Entry 7BKD (electron microscopy, 3.00 A resolution); this record covers chains A and F of the 9 polymer chains in the assembly.

Chain A:
Protein: CoB--CoM heterodisulfide reductase iron-sulfur subunit A
Organism: Methanospirillum hungatei JF-1
Notes: EC 1.8.-.-
UniProtKB: Q2FKZ1 (Q2FKZ1_METHJ); residues 1-671 here = UniProt positions 1-671
Amino-acid sequence (671 residues; each row starts with the number of its first residue):
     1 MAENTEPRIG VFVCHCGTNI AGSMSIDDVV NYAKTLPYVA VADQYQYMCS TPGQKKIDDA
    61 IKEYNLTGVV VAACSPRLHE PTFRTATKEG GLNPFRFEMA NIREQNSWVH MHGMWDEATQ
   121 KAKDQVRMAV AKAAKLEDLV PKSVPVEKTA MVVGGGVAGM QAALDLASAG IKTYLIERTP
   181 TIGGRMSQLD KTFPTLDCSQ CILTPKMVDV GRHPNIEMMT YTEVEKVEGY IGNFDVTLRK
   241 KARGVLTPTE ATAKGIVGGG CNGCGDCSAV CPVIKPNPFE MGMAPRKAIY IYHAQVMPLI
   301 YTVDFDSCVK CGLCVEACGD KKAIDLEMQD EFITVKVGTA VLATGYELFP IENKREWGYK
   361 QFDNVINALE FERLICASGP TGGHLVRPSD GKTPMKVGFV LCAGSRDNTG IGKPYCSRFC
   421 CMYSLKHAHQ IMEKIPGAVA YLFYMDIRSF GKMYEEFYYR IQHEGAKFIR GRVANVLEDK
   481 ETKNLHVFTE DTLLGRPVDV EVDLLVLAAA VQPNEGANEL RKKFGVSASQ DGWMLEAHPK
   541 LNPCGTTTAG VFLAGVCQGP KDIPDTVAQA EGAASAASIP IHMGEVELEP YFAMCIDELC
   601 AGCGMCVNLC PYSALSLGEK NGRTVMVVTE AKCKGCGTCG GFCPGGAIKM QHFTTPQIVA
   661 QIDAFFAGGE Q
Unresolved in the structure: 1-4, 669-671
Disulfides: Cys-198/Cys-201
Ion coordination: 4Fe-4S cluster Fe site 1: Cys-14, Cys-16, Cys-49, Cys-74; 4Fe-4S cluster Fe site 2: Cys-261, Cys-264, Cys-267, Cys-318; 4Fe-4S cluster Fe site 3: Cys-271, Cys-308, Cys-311, Cys-314; 4Fe-4S cluster Fe site 4: Cys-402, Cys-416, Cys-420, Cys-421; 4Fe-4S cluster Fe site 5: Cys-600, Cys-603, Cys-606, Cys-643; 4Fe-4S cluster Fe site 6: Cys-610, Cys-633, Cys-636, Cys-639
Small-molecule neighbours:
  - FAD (flavin-adenine dinucleotide): Val-153, Gly-154, Gly-155, Gly-156, Val-157, Ala-158, Ile-176, Glu-177, Arg-178, Thr-179, Ile-182, Gly-184, Arg-185, Met-186, Leu-189, Lys-191, Thr-192, Phe-193, Thr-222, Ala-343, Thr-344, Gly-345, Tyr-346, Ala-368, Leu-369, Glu-372, Phe-419, Tyr-423, Lys-426, His-427, Asn-514, Leu-520, Gly-555, Val-556, Lys-561, Asp-562, Ile-563, Pro-564, Thr-566
  - 4Fe-4S cluster (SF4), molecule 1: Cys-14, Cys-16, Ile-20, Gln-46, Tyr-47, Met-48, Cys-49, Ala-73, Cys-74, His-79, Phe-83, Arg-103
  - 4Fe-4S cluster (SF4), molecule 2: Val-245, Cys-261, Asn-262, Gly-263, Cys-264, Gly-265, Asp-266, Cys-267, Ile-289, Tyr-301, Ala-317, Cys-318, Lys-321, Ala-323, Ile-324
  - 4Fe-4S cluster (SF4), molecule 3: Cys-271, Pro-272, Val-273, Ala-288, Ile-289, Val-303, Cys-308, Val-309, Lys-310, Cys-311, Gly-312, Leu-313, Cys-314, Leu-326
  - 4Fe-4S cluster (SF4), molecule 4: Leu-401, Cys-402, Ser-405, Arg-406, Cys-416, Ser-417, Arg-418, Phe-419, Cys-420, Cys-421, Asp-446, Arg-448
  - 4Fe-4S cluster (SF4), molecule 5: Ala-593, Cys-610, Pro-611, Tyr-612, Ala-614, Leu-615, Val-628, Lys-632, Cys-633, Lys-634, Gly-635, Cys-636, Gly-637, Thr-638, Cys-639, Met-650
  - 4Fe-4S cluster (SF4), molecule 6: Cys-595, Cys-600, Ala-601, Gly-602, Cys-603, Gly-604, Cys-606, Leu-617, Met-626, Phe-642, Cys-643, Ala-647, Ile-648

Chain F:
Protein: F420-non-reducing hydrogenase subunit D
Organism: Methanospirillum hungatei JF-1
UniProtKB: Q2FKZ0 (Q2FKZ0_METHJ); numbering as in UniProt (aligned over 1-140)
Amino-acid sequence (140 residues; numbered 1 to 140; the number before each row is that of its first residue):
     1 MADDWKPQIL AIICNWCSYA GADLAGGARI QYPPTVRAIR VMCTGRVDML FILKAFVEGA
    61 DGVLVSGCHF GDCHYLEGNY KAAKRMFMIK NLLRNIGLDD RRFRMTFVSA SEGAKWGMVM
   121 EDVTNTIKEL GPSPIKEFKK
Unresolved in the structure: 1-3
Ion coordination: 2Fe-2S cluster Fe: Cys-14, Cys-43, Cys-68, Cys-73
Small-molecule neighbours: 2Fe-2S cluster (FES): Cys-14, Trp-16, Met-42, Cys-43, Thr-44, Gly-67, Cys-68, Cys-73, His-74, Tyr-75, Asn-79

Chain A / chain F interface:
Residue-residue contacts (77; chain A residue first):
  Ser-75(A) / Asp-23(F)  hydrogen bond
  Pro-76(A) / Tyr-19(F)
  Arg-77(A) / Asn-15(F)  hydrogen bond
  Arg-77(A) / Trp-16(F)
  Arg-77(A) / Ala-20(F)
  Arg-77(A) / Asp-23(F)
  Glu-80(A) / Arg-40(F)  salt bridge
  Asn-101(A) / Tyr-19(F)  hydrogen bond
  Asn-101(A) / Asp-23(F)  hydrogen bond
  Glu-104(A) / Ala-22(F)
  Glu-104(A) / Asp-23(F)
  Glu-104(A) / Gly-26(F)
  Gln-105(A) / Tyr-19(F)
  Gln-105(A) / Ala-22(F)
  Gln-105(A) / Asp-23(F)
  Trp-108(A) / Gly-26(F)
  Trp-108(A) / Arg-29(F)
  Trp-108(A) / Gln-31(F)  hydrogen bond (backbone-side chain)
  Val-109(A) / Gly-26(F)
  Val-109(A) / Ile-30(F)
  Val-109(A) / Gln-31(F)
  Val-109(A) / Tyr-32(F)  hydrogen bond (backbone-backbone)
  His-110(A) / Tyr-32(F)  hydrogen bond (side chain-backbone)
  His-110(A) / Pro-33(F)
  His-110(A) / Pro-34(F)
  Met-111(A) / Arg-29(F)
  Met-111(A) / Gln-31(F)  hydrogen bond (backbone-side chain)
  His-112(A) / Gln-31(F)
  Met-114(A) / Tyr-32(F)
  Met-114(A) / Pro-34(F)
  Glu-117(A) / Lys-6(F)
  Glu-117(A) / Pro-34(F)
  Lys-121(A) / Val-36(F)  hydrogen bond (side chain-backbone)
  Lys-121(A) / Arg-37(F)
  Asp-124(A) / Arg-37(F)  salt bridge
  Met-128(A) / Ala-38(F)
  Met-128(A) / Ile-39(F)  hydrophobic
  Thr-547(A) / Leu-76(F)
  Leu-609(A) / Lys-81(F)
  Pro-611(A) / Tyr-75(F)
  Pro-611(A) / Glu-77(F)
  Tyr-612(A) / Tyr-75(F)
  Tyr-612(A) / Leu-76(F)
  Lys-634(A) / Tyr-75(F)
  Gly-635(A) / Met-42(F)
  Cys-636(A) / Cys-43(F)
  Cys-636(A) / Tyr-75(F)  hydrophobic
  Gly-637(A) / Gly-45(F)
  Gly-637(A) / Arg-46(F)
  Thr-638(A) / Gly-45(F)
  Thr-638(A) / Lys-81(F)
  Thr-638(A) / Arg-85(F)  hydrogen bond (backbone-side chain)
  Gly-640(A) / Arg-46(F)
  Gly-641(A) / Arg-46(F)
  Gly-641(A) / Asp-48(F)
  Phe-642(A) / Arg-85(F)
  Met-650(A) / Arg-46(F)
  Phe-653(A) / Arg-40(F)
  Phe-653(A) / Met-42(F)  hydrophobic
  Phe-653(A) / Arg-46(F)  hydrogen bond (backbone-side chain)
  Thr-654(A) / Arg-46(F)
  Thr-655(A) / Arg-46(F)  hydrogen bond
  Thr-655(A) / Phe-51(F)
  Ile-658(A) / Val-41(F)  hydrophobic
  Ile-658(A) / Phe-51(F)  hydrophobic
  Val-659(A) / Lys-54(F)
  Gln-661(A) / Ile-39(F)
  Asp-663(A) / Lys-54(F)  salt bridge
  Asp-663(A) / Glu-58(F)
  Phe-665(A) / Ile-9(F)
  Phe-665(A) / Leu-10(F)  hydrophobic
  Phe-665(A) / Arg-37(F)
  Phe-666(A) / Gln-8(F)
  Phe-666(A) / Ala-55(F)
  Phe-666(A) / Glu-58(F)
  Phe-666(A) / Gly-59(F)
  Phe-666(A) / Ala-60(F)
Other interface residues (no listed pair), chain A (42 interface residues in all): Gln-120, Tyr-591, Ile-662
Other interface residues (no listed pair), chain F (45 interface residues in all): Ile-13, Ala-25, Gly-27, Val-47, His-74, Gly-78

Overview:
42 residues of chain A and 45 residues of chain F are in contact, with 12 hydrogen bonds and 3 salt bridges.
Polar pairs include Glu-80(A)/Arg-40(F), Asp-124(A)/Arg-37(F) and Asp-663(A)/Lys-54(F). Ligands of chain A: 6
copies of 4Fe-4S cluster and flavin-adenine dinucleotide.
Here chain A is CoB--CoM heterodisulfide reductase iron-sulfur subunit A and chain F is F420-non-reducing
hydrogenase subunit D, both from Methanospirillum hungatei JF-1. Entry 7BKD (Formate dehydrogenase -
heterodisulfide reductase - formylmethanofuran dehydrogenase complex from Methanospirillum hungatei
(heterodislfide reductase core and ...) was determined by electron microscopy (same publication as 7BKB, 7BKC
and 7BKE).
